3HFA - chains D and Q of the 28 polymer chains in the assembly; structure by X-ray diffraction, 2.50 A resolution.

Chain D (and Q):
Molecule: Proteasome (Alpha subunit) PrcA
From: Mycobacterium tuberculosis
Notes: EC 3.4.25.1; chain Q of this document is another copy of the same molecule, construct and numbering; everything in this record applies to it too
Reference sequence: O33244 (O33244_MYCTU); residue numbers follow UniProt; this construct covers 10-248
Chain sequence (240 residues; each row starts with the number of its first residue):
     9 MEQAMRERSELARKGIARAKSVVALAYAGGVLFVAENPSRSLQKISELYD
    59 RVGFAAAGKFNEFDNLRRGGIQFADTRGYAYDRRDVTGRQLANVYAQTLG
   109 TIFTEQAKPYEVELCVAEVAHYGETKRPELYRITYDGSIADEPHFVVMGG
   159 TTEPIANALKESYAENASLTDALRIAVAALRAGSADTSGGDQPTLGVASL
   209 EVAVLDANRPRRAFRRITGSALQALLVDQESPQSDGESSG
Disordered / not traced: 191-203, 235-248 (chain Q: 191-202, 235-248)
Differences from the reference sequence: initiating methionine (9)
Residues lining bound ligands:
  - dimethylformamide (DMF), molecule 1: N73, L74, G77, G78, V102, Y103, T106
  - dimethylformamide (DMF), molecule 2: F81, R85, Q98, N101, V102

How chain D and chain Q interact:
Pairs across the interface (34; chain D residue first):
  M9(D) - E15(Q)  hydrogen bond (backbone-side chain)
  M9(D) - R16(Q)
  M9(D) - L19(Q)  hydrophobic
  M9(D) - A115(Q)
  M9(D) - K116(Q)
  M9(D) - P117(Q)
  E10(D) - E15(Q)
  E10(D) - E18(Q)
  E10(D) - K22(Q)  salt bridge
  M13(D) - L19(Q)  hydrophobic
  M13(D) - K116(Q)
  R97(D) - S49(Q)
  R97(D) - L50(Q)
  N101(D) - F68(Q)
  N101(D) - D72(Q)  hydrogen bond
  N101(D) - R76(Q)
  A104(D) - N69(Q)
  Q105(D) - N69(Q)
  Q105(D) - N73(Q)  hydrogen bond
  T112(D) - A115(Q)
  T112(D) - K116(Q)
  E113(D) - A115(Q)
  R135(D) - R48(Q)
  E137(D) - R48(Q)  salt bridge
  Y139(D) - S49(Q)  hydrogen bond
  D144(D) - K67(Q)  hydrogen bond (backbone-side chain)
  G145(D) - K67(Q)
  G145(D) - N69(Q)
  S146(D) - K67(Q)
  I147(D) - L50(Q)  hydrophobic
  I147(D) - F68(Q)  hydrophobic
  D149(D) - S47(Q)  hydrogen bond
  D149(D) - R48(Q)  hydrogen bond (side chain-backbone)
  D149(D) - S49(Q)
Other interface residues (no listed pair), chain D (18 interface residues in all): G108
Other interface residues (no listed pair), chain Q (19 interface residues in all): Q114

In short:
Chain D and chain Q form an interface of 18 and 19 residues respectively; the contacts include 7 hydrogen
bonds and 2 salt bridges. Polar contacts include E10(D)-K22(Q), E137(D)-R48(Q) and M9(D)-E15(Q). Ligands of
chain D: dimethylformamide.
Both chains are Proteasome (Alpha subunit) PrcA (Mycobacterium tuberculosis). Entry 3HFA (Crystal Structure of
Mycobacterium Tuberculosis Proteasome open-gate mutant) was determined by X-ray diffraction (same publication
as 3H6F, 3H6I and 3HF9).
